PDB entry 8JT9 | electron microscopy, 2.97 A resolution | chain A

== Chain A ==
Protein: Synaptic vesicular amine transporter
From: Homo sapiens
UniProt: Q05940 (VMAT2_HUMAN); residue numbers follow UniProt; this construct covers 18-474
Sequence (457 residues; each row starts with the number of its first residue):
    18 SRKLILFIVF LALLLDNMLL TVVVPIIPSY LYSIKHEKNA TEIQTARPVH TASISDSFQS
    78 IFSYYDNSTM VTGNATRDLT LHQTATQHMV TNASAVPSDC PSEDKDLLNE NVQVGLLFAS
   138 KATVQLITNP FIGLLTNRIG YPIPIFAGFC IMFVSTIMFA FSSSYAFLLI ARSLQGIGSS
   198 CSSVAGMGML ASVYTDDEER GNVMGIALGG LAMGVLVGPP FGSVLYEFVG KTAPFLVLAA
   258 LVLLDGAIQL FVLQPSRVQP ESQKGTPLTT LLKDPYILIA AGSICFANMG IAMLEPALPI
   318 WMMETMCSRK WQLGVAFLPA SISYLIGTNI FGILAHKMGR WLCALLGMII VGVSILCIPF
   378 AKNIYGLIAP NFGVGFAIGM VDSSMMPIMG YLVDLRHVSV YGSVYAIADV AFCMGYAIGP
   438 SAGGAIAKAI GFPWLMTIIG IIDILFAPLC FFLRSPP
Not modelled in the structure: 55-127
Curated features (UniProtKB/Swiss-Prot):
  - binding site (serotonin): Leu228, Val232, Asn305, Ile308, Glu312, Phe334, Tyr341, Asp399, Tyr433
  - glycosylation (N-linked (GlcNAc...) asparagine): Asn84, Asn91
  - natural variant: Pro387 (P387L: In PKDYS2)
  - mutagenesis: Asp33 (D33A: Abolishes dopamine uptake; D33N: Abolishes dopamine uptake. Abolishes serotonin uptake), Asn34 (N34A: Abolishes binding to reserpine. Reduces binding to dihydrotetrabenazine. Reduces serotonin uptake; N34D: Abolishes binding to dihydrotetrabenazine. Reduces serotonin uptake ...), Leu37 (L37A: Abolishes binding to dihydrotetrabenazine; L37F: Reduces sensitivity to tetrabenazine. Reduces fluorescent false neurotransmitter FFN206 uptake. Abolishes binding to dihydrotetrabenazine ...), Thr38 (T38A: Abolishes binding to dihydrotetrabenazine. Abolishes dopamine uptake), Val41 (V41A: Abolishes binding to dihydrotetrabenazine. Reduces dopamine uptake), Pro45 (P45A: Abolishes dopamine uptake), Glu127 (E127A: Reduces serotonin uptake), Phe135 (F135A: Abolishes binding to dihydrotetrabenazine. Reduces sensitivity to tetrabenazine. Abolishes FFN206 uptake. Abolishes binding to dihydrotetrabenazine. Abolishes serotonin uptake), Lys138 (K138A: Reduces dopamine uptake. Abolishes binding to dihydrotetrabenazine. Abolishes serotonin uptake), Arg189 (R189A: Abolishes binding to dihydrotetrabenazine. Abolishes serotonin uptake; R189K: Abolishes binding to dihydrotetrabenazine. Abolishes binding to tetrabenazine. Abolishes serotonin uptake ...), Ser196 (S196A: Reduces dopamine uptake), Met204 (M204A: Reduces dopamine uptake), 27 further mutagenesis entries in UniProt
Small-molecule neighbours: UYX (3-[2-[4-(4-fluorophenyl)carbonylpiperidin-1-yl]ethyl]-1H-quinazoline-2,4-dione): Leu37, Phe135, Val232, Ile308, Glu312, Pro313, Ala337, Ser338, Tyr341, Val391, Gly392, Ile395, Tyr433, Pro437

== Overview ==
Bound to chain A: compound UYX. From UniProt: 9 serotonin-binding residues and 39 mutagenesis sites.
Chain A is Synaptic vesicular amine transporter (Homo sapiens); the structure, Human VMAT2 complex with
ketanserin, was determined by electron microscopy together with 8JSW, 8JTA and 8JTC from the same study.
